5K36 - chains D and G of the 13 polymer chains in the assembly; structure by X-ray diffraction, 3.10 A resolution.

== Chain D ==
Molecule: Exosome complex component RRP46
Source organism: Saccharomyces cerevisiae (strain ATCC 204508 / S288c)
UniProt: P53256 (RRP46_YEAST); numbering as in UniProt (aligned over 1-223)
Amino-acid sequence (225 residues; each row starts with the number of its first residue; numbers below 1 keep their minus sign (Gly-1 is residue -1)):
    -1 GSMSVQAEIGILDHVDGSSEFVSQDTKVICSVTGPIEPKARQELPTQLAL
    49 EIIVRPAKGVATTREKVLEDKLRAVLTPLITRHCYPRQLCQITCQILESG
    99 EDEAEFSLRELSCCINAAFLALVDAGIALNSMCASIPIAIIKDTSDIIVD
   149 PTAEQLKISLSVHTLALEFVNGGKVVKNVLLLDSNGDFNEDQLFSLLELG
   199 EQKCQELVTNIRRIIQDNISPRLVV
Disordered / not traced: -1 to 1, 223
Construct notes: expression tag (-1 to 0)

== Chain G ==
Molecule: Exosome complex component RRP40
Source organism: Saccharomyces cerevisiae (strain ATCC 204508 / S288c)
UniProt: Q08285 (RRP40_YEAST); numbering as in UniProt (aligned over 1-240)
Amino-acid sequence (244 residues; each row starts with the number of its first residue; numbers below 1 keep their minus sign (Gly-3 is residue -3)):
    -3 GDPHMSTFIFPGDSFPVDPTTPVKLGPGIYCDPNTQEIRPVNTGVLHVSA
    47 KGKSGVQTAYIDYSSKRYIPSVNDFVIGVIIGTFSDSYKVSLQNFSSSVS
    97 LSYMAFPNASKKNRPTLQVGDLVYARVCTAEKELEAEIECFDSTTGRDAG
   147 FGILEDGMIIDVNLNFARQLLFNNDFPLLKVLAAHTKFEVAIGLNGKIWV
   197 KCEELSNTLACYRTIMECCQKNDTAAFKDIAKRQFKEILTVKEE
Disordered / not traced: -3 to 0, 47-50, 237-240
Construct notes: expression tag (-3 to 0)
From the paper describing this entry:
  - binding site for the 17-nt RNA strand: Phe80, Ser81, Lys85, Ser94, Arg110
  - mutagenesis - K85E: decreased catalytic activity

== Interface between chain D and chain G ==
Residue-residue contacts (51; chain D residue first):
  Asp11(D) - Lys62(G)  hydrogen bond (backbone-side chain)
  Val13(D) - Lys62(G)  hydrogen bond (backbone-side chain)
  Asp14(D) - Lys62(G)
  Asp14(D) - Arg63(G)  salt bridge
  Thr31(D) - Arg63(G)
  Gly32(D) - Arg63(G)
  Pro33(D) - Arg63(G)
  Pro33(D) - Ile65(G)  hydrophobic
  Ile34(D) - Arg63(G)
  Ile34(D) - Phe91(G)
  Glu35(D) - Phe91(G)  hydrogen bond (backbone-backbone)
  Glu35(D) - Ser92(G)
  Glu35(D) - Ser93(G)  hydrogen bond
  Thr79(D) - Val37(G)
  Pro84(D) - Lys128(G)
  Arg85(D) - Lys128(G)
  Arg85(D) - Glu129(G)
  Arg85(D) - Leu130(G)
  Gln86(D) - Ser93(G)  hydrogen bond
  Val121(D) - Thr39(G)
  Asp122(D) - Ser60(G)
  Ala123(D) - Ser61(G)
  Gly124(D) - Asn38(G)  hydrogen bond (backbone-side chain)
  Ile125(D) - Val37(G)
  Ala126(D) - Val37(G)
  Leu127(D) - Pro7(G)
  Leu127(D) - Pro36(G)
  Leu127(D) - Val37(G)  hydrogen bond (backbone-backbone)
  Asn128(D) - Gly8(G)
  Asn128(D) - Arg35(G)
  Ser129(D) - Pro7(G)
  Met130(D) - Phe6(G)  hydrophobic
  Met130(D) - Pro7(G)
  Val168(D) - Gly8(G)
  Asn169(D) - Gly8(G)  hydrogen bond (backbone-backbone)
  Asn169(D) - Asp9(G)
  Asn169(D) - Ser10(G)
  Gly170(D) - Asp9(G)
  Arg210(D) - Phe6(G)
  Arg210(D) - Asp9(G)  salt bridge
  Ile213(D) - Phe6(G)  hydrophobic
  Gln214(D) - Phe4(G)
  Pro219(D) - Asn218(G)  hydrogen bond (backbone-side chain)
  Arg220(D) - Ser60(G)  hydrogen bond
  Arg220(D) - Asn218(G)
  Leu221(D) - Gly40(G)
  Leu221(D) - Val41(G)
  Leu221(D) - Asp58(G)
  Leu221(D) - Tyr59(G)
  Leu221(D) - Ser60(G)
  Val222(D) - Gln165(G)
Also at the interface, not in a pair above, chain D (34 interface residues in all): Ile217, Ser218
Also at the interface, not in a pair above, chain G (30 interface residues in all): Tyr26, Asn161

== In short ==
The interface between chain D and chain G involves 34 residues on one side and 30 on the other; the contacts
include 10 hydrogen bonds and 2 salt bridges. Polar contacts include Asp14(D)-Arg63(G), Arg210(D)-Asp9(G) and
Asp11(D)-Lys62(G). The paper reports a binding site for the 17-nt RNA strand at Phe80(G), Ser81(G) and
Lys85(G) among others; K85E of chain G reduces catalytic activity.
Here chain D is Exosome complex component RRP46 and chain G is Exosome complex component RRP40, both from
Saccharomyces cerevisiae (strain ATCC 204508 / S288c). Entry 5K36 (Structure of an eleven component nuclear
RNA exosome complex bound to RNA) was determined by X-ray diffraction.
